Entry 8WH9 (electron microscopy, 3.31 A resolution); this record covers chains G and J of the 11 polymer chains in the assembly.

# Chain G
Name: Histone H2A.6
From: Arabidopsis thaliana
Reference sequence: Q9LD28 (H2A6_ARATH); residues 0-129 here correspond to UniProt positions 1-130 (UniProt number = residue number + 1)
Chain sequence (130 residues; numbered 0 to 129; the number before each row is that of its first residue; numbering starts at 0):
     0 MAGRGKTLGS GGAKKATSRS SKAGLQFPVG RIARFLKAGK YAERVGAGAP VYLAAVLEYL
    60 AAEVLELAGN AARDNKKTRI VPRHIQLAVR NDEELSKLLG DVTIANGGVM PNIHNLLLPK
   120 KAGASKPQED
Unresolved in the structure: 0-17, 117-129

# Chain J
Molecule: antisense strand (147-nt DNA)
Sequence (147 nucleotides; row label = number of the first residue in the row):
     1 ATCGGATGTA TATATCTGAC ACGTGCCTGG AGACTAGGGA GTAATCCCCT TGGGCGGTTA
    61 AACGCGGGGG ACAGCGCGTA CGTGCGTTTA AGCGGTGCTA GAGCTGTCTA CGACCAATTG
   121 AGCGGCCTCG GCACCGGGAT TCTCGAT
Unresolved in the structure: 1, 144-147

# Interface between chain G and chain J
Residue-residue contacts - 12 pairs, chain G then chain J:
  Arg-30(G) / DG122(J)  hydrogen bond to the phosphate
  Arg-30(G) / DC123(J)  salt bridge to the phosphate
  Arg-43(G) / DG112(J)  hydrogen bond to the sugar
  Arg-43(G) / DA113(J)  phosphate contact
  Val-44(G) / DG112(J)  sugar contact
  Val-44(G) / DA113(J)  hydrogen bond to the phosphate
  Gly-45(G) / DG112(J)  phosphate contact
  Ala-46(G) / DG112(J)  phosphate contact
  Lys-76(G) / DA133(J)  salt bridge to the phosphate
  Thr-77(G) / DC132(J)  hydrogen bond to the phosphate
  Arg-78(G) / DG131(J)  hydrogen bond to the phosphate
  Arg-78(G) / DC132(J)  salt bridge to the phosphate
Interface residues without a listed pair, chain G (10 interface residues in all): Lys-36, Glu-42

# Overview
10 residues of chain G face 7 of chain J across their interface; the contacts include 5 hydrogen bonds and 3
salt bridges. Among the polar pairs are Arg-43(G)/DG112(J), Arg-30(G)/DG122(J) and Val-44(G)/DA113(J).
Here chain G is Histone H2A.6 (Arabidopsis thaliana) and chain J is antisense strand (147-nt DNA). Entry 8WH9
(Structure of DDM1-nucleosome complex in ADP-BeFx state) was determined by electron microscopy (same
publication as 8WH5, 8WH8, 8WHA and 8WHB).
